PDB entry 1E3E | X-ray diffraction, 2.12 A resolution | chains A and B

# Chain A (and B)
Name: Alcohol dehydrogenase, class II
From: Mus musculus
Notes: EC 1.1.1.1; chain B of this document is another copy of the same molecule, construct and numbering; everything in this record applies to it too
UniProtKB: Q9QYY9 (Q9QYY9); residues 1-376 here correspond to UniProt positions 2-377 (UniProt number = residue number + 1)
Sequence (376 residues; numbered 1 to 376; the number before each row is that of its first residue):
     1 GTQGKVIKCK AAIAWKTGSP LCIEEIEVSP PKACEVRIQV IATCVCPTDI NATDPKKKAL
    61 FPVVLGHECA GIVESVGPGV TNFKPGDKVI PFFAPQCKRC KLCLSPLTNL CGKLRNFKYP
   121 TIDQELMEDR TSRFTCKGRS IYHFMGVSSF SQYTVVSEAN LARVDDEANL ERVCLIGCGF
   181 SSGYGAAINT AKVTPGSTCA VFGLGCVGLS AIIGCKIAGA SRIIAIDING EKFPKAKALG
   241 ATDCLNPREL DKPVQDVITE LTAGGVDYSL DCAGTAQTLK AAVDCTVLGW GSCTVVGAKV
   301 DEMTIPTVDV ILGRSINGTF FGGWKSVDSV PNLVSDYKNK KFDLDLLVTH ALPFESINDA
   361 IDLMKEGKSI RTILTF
Ion coordination: Zn2+ site 1: Cys46, His67, Cys178; Zn2+ site 2: Cys97, Cys100, Cys103, Cys111
Residues lining bound ligands: NADH (NAI; 1,4-dihydronicotinamide adenine dinucleotide): Pro47, Thr48, Phe93, Cys178, Ser182, Gly203, Leu204, Gly205, Cys206, Val207, Gly208, Ile226, Asp227, Ile228, Asn229, Lys232, Cys272, Ala273, Thr275, Gln277, Thr278, Val296, Gly297, Ala298, Thr319, Phe320, Phe321, Arg371
Swiss-Prot annotation at these positions:
  - binding site (Zn(2+)): Cys46, His67, Cys97, Cys100, Cys103, Cys111, Cys178
  - binding site (NAD(+)): Thr48, Gly203 to Gly208, Asp227, Lys232, Val296 to Ala298, Thr319 to Phe321, Arg371

# Chain A / chain B interface
Residue-residue contacts (46):
  Lys101(A) with Trp290(B)
  Ser105(A) with Trp290(B)
  Leu107(A) with Gly289(B)
  Thr108(A) with Gly289(B); Trp290(B)
  Leu110(A) with Gly289(B); Leu312(B)
  Phe117(A) with Leu312(B)
  Lys118(A) with Val308(B)
  Gly289(A) with Leu107(B); Thr108(B)
  Trp290(A) with Lys101(B); Ser105(B); Leu107(B), hydrophobic; Thr108(B)
  Val295(A) with Val310(B), hydrophobic
  Ala298(A) with Thr307(B)
  Val300(A) with Thr307(B), hydrogen bond (backbone-side chain)
  Asp301(A) with Pro306(B); Thr307(B), hydrogen bond (backbone-backbone)
  Glu302(A) with Ile305(B); Thr307(B)
  Met303(A) with Met303(B); Thr304(B); Ile305(B), hydrogen bond (backbone-backbone)
  Thr304(A) with Met303(B); Thr304(B)
  Ile305(A) with Glu302(B); Met303(B), hydrogen bond (backbone-backbone); Ile305(B), hydrophobic
  Pro306(A) with Asp301(B)
  Thr307(A) with Val300(B), hydrogen bond (side chain-backbone); Asp301(B), hydrogen bond (backbone-backbone)
  Asp309(A) with Lys118(B), salt bridge
  Val310(A) with Gly318(B), hydrogen bond (backbone-backbone)
  Ile311(A) with Thr319(B); Phe320(B)
  Leu312(A) with Leu110(B); Phe117(B)
  Ser315(A) with Ile316(B)
  Ile316(A) with Ser315(B); Ile316(B), hydrogen bond (backbone-backbone)
  Asn317(A) with Val310(B)
  Gly318(A) with Val310(B)
  Thr319(A) with Ile311(B)
  Phe320(A) with Ile311(B)
Also at the interface, not in a pair above, chain A (33 interface residues in all): Leu102, Leu288, Val308, Arg314
Also at the interface, not in a pair above, chain B (34 interface residues in all): Leu102, Leu288, Val295, Val296, Ala298, Asp309, Arg314, Asn317

# In short
The interface between chain A and chain B involves 33 residues on one side and 34 on the other; the contacts
include 8 hydrogen bonds and 1 salt bridge. Among the polar pairs are Asp309(A)-Lys118(B), Val300(A)-Thr307(B)
and Asp301(A)-Thr307(B). Chain A binds NADH.
Both chains are Alcohol dehydrogenase, class II (Mus musculus). Entry 1E3E (Mouse class II alcohol
dehydrogenase complex with NADH) was determined by X-ray diffraction, deposited together with 1E3I and 1E3L.
